Entry 1PV7 (X-ray diffraction, 3.60 A resolution); this record covers chain A.

== Chain A ==
Name: Lactose permease
Organism: Escherichia coli
UniProt: P02920 (LACY_ECOLI); residue numbers follow UniProt; this construct covers 1-417
Amino-acid sequence (417 residues; row label = number of the first residue in the row):
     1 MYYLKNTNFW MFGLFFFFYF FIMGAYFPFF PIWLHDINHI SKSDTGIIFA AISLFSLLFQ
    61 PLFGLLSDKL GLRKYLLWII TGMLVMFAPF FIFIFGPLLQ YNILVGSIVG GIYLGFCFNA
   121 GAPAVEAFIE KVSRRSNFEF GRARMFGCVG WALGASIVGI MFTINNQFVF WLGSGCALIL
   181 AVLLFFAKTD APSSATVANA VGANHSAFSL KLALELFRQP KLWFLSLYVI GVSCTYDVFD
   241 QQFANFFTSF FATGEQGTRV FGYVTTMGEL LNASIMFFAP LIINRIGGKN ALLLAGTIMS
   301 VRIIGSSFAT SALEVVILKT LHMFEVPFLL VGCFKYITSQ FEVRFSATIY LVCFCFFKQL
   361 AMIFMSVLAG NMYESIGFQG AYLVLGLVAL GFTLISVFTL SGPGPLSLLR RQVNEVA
Construct notes: engineered mutation G154 (Cys in P02920)
UniProt features mapped onto this chain:
  - site: E126 (Substrate binding), R144 (Substrate binding), E269 (Substrate binding and proton translocation), R302 (Proton translocation), H322 (Proton translocation), E325 (Proton translocation)
  - modified residue: M1 (N-formylmethionine)
  - mutagenesis: L65 (L65V: No change in transport activity), G96 (G96A: No change in transport activity), A122 (A122S: No change in transport activity), D237 (D237N/G: Loss of activity), V264 (V264A: No change in transport activity), A279 (A279S: No change in transport activity), C355 (C355Q: No change in transport activity), K358 (K358T: Loss of activity), V367 (V367A: Increases transport of melibiose and impairs transport of TMG)
Reported in the primary citation:
  - contacts within the chain: E126-R144, Y236-R302 (hydrogen bond), Y236-E325, D237-K358, D240-K319 (salt bridge), R144-E269 (salt bridge), W151-E269 (hydrogen bond), A295-E325, M299-E325, Y236-H322 (hydrogen bond), E325-L329
  - mutagenesis - C154G, R302A, R302S: abolished catalytic activity (citing earlier work)
  - mutagenesis - C154G: increased stability (citing earlier work)
  - binding site for 1-thio-beta-D-galactopyranose: M23, E126, R144, W151, E269
  - mutagenesis - A122F, A122Y: abolished binding to disaccharide substrates (citing earlier work)
  - mutagenesis - A122F: unchanged binding to galactose (citing earlier work)
  - binding site for beta-D-galactopyranose: D237, K358
  - binding site for beta-D-galactopyranose: Q359 (proposed by the authors, not directly observed)
  - contacts within the chain: M299-E325 (hydrogen bond) (proposed by the authors, not directly observed)

== Overview ==
From UniProt: 9 mutagenesis sites. From the paper: a binding site for 1-thio-beta-D-galactopyranose at M23,
E126 and R144 among others; C154G, R302A and R302S abolish catalytic activity; 5 substitutions were tested in
all.
Chain A is Lactose permease (Escherichia coli); the structure, Crystal structure of lactose permease with TDG,
was determined by X-ray diffraction (same publication as 1PV6).
